Entry 6UIS (X-ray diffraction, 2.75 A resolution); this record covers chains A and T of the 4 polymer chains in the assembly.

[Chain A]
Molecule: p66 Reverse transcriptase/RNaseH
Organism: Human immunodeficiency virus type 1 group M subtype B (isolate HXB2)
Notes: EC 2.7.7.49, 2.7.7.7, 3.1.26.13
UniProtKB: P04585 (POL_HV1H2); residues 1-560 here correspond to UniProt positions 588-1147 (UniProt number = residue number + 587)
Amino-acid sequence (572 residues; numbered -11 to 560; the number before each row is that of its first residue; numbers below 1 keep their minus sign (Met-11 is residue -11)):
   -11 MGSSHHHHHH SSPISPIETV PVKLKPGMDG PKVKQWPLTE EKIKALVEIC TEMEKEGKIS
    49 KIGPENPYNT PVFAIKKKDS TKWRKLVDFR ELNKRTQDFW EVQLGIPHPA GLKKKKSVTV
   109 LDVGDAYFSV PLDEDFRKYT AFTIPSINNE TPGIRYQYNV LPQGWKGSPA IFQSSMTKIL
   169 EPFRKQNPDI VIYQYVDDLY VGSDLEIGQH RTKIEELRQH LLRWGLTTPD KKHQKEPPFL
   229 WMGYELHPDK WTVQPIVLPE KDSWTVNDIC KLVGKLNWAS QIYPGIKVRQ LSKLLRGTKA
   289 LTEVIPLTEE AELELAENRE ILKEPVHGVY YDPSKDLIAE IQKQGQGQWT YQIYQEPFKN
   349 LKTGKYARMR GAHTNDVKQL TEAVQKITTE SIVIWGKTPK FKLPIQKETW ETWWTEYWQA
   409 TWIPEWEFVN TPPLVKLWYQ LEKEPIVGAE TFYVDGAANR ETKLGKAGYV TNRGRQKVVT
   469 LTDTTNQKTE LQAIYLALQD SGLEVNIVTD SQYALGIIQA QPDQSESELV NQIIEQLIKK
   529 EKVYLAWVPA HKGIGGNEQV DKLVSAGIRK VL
Disordered / not traced: -11 to 0, 135-141, 555-560
Sequence notes: initiating methionine (-11); expression tag (-10 to 0); engineered mutation Val184 (Met771 in P04585), Cys258 (Gln845 in P04585), Ser280 (Cys867 in P04585)
Bound ions: Mg2+ site 1: Asp110, Val111, Asp185 (together with 2'-deoxycytidine-5'-triphosphate); Mg2+ site 2: Asp443, Asp549
Ligand contacts: 2'-deoxycytidine-5'-triphosphate (DCP): Lys65, Arg72, Asp110, Val111, Gly112, Asp113, Ala114, Tyr115, Gln151, Val184, Asp185, Lys220

[Chain T]
Molecule: Template DNA
Sequence (27 nucleotides; row label = number of the first residue in the row):
   701 ATGGGGGGCG CCCGAACAGG GACTGTG
Disordered / not traced: 701-702, 725-727

[Interface between chain A and chain T]
Contacting residue pairs (44):
  Trp24(A) with DG704(T), base contact
  Pro25(A) with DG703(T), base contact
  Lys30(A) with DG704(T), hydrogen bond to the base
  Phe61(A) with DG704(T), stacking on the base; DG705(T), sugar contact
  Leu74(A) with DG705(T), base contact
  Val75(A) with DG705(T), sugar contact
  Asp76(A) with DG705(T), sugar contact
  Arg78(A) with DG704(T), phosphate contact; DG705(T), phosphate contact; DG706(T), phosphate contact
  Asn81(A) with DG706(T), sugar contact
  Glu89(A) with DG707(T), phosphate contact; DG708(T), phosphate contact
  Gln91(A) with DG708(T), sugar contact
  Leu92(A) with DC709(T), sugar contact
  Gly93(A) with DC709(T), sugar contact
  Ile94(A) with DG708(T), base contact; DC709(T), sugar contact
  Gln151(A) with DG705(T), base contact
  Gly152(A) with DG705(T), base contact; DG706(T), sugar contact
  Trp153(A) with DG706(T), sugar contact
  Lys154(A) with DG706(T), phosphate contact; DG707(T), phosphate contact
  Pro157(A) with DG707(T), sugar contact
  Tyr183(A) with DG707(T), hydrogen bond to the base; DG708(T), base contact
  Asn265(A) with DC711(T), sugar contact
  Ser280(A) with DC712(T), sugar contact; DC713(T), phosphate contact
  Lys281(A) with DC713(T), phosphate contact
  Leu283(A) with DC713(T), sugar contact
  Arg284(A) with DC713(T), salt bridge to the phosphate; DG714(T), phosphate contact
  Lys353(A) with DC711(T), phosphate contact; DC712(T), salt bridge to the phosphate
  Ala355(A) with DC712(T), phosphate contact
  Arg356(A) with DC712(T), phosphate contact
  Lys374(A) with DC711(T), salt bridge to the phosphate
  Asn474(A) with DC723(T), sugar contact
  Gln500(A) with DG721(T), sugar contact; DA722(T), hydrogen bond to the phosphate
  His539(A) with DC723(T), salt bridge to the phosphate
Other interface residues (no listed pair), chain A (38 interface residues in all): Ile63, Tyr115, Gly285, Arg448, Gln475, Asp498

[Overview]
Chain A and chain T form an interface of 38 and 14 residues respectively; the contacts include 3 hydrogen
bonds, 4 salt bridges and 1 aromatic stacking contact. Polar pairs include Lys30(A)-DG704(T),
Tyr183(A)-DG707(T) and Gln500(A)-DA722(T). Chain A binds 2'-deoxycytidine-5'-triphosphate.
Here chain A is p66 Reverse transcriptase/RNaseH (Human immunodeficiency virus type 1 group M subtype B
(isolate HXB2)) and chain T is Template DNA. Entry 6UIS (HIV-1 M184V reverse transcriptase-DNA complex with
dCTP) was determined by X-ray diffraction (same publication as 6UIR, 6UIT, 6UJX, 6UJY, 6UJZ and 6UK0).
